3UU7 - chains A and B of the 4 polymer chains in the assembly; structure by X-ray diffraction, 2.20 A resolution.

Chain A:
Name: Estrogen receptor
Source organism: Homo sapiens
Notes: fragment: Ligand binding domain (residues 302-552)
UniProt: P03372 (ESR1_HUMAN); residues 302-552 here = UniProt positions 302-552
Sequence (251 residues; row label = number of the first residue in the row):
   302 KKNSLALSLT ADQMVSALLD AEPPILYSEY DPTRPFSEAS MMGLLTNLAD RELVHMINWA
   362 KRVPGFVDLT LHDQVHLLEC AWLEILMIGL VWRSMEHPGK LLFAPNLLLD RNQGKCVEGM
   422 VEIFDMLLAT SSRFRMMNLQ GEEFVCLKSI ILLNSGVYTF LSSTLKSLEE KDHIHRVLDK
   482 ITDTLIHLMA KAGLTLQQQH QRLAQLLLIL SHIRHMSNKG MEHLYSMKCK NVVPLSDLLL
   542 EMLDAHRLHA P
Unresolved in the structure: 302-305, 462-466, 550-552
Sequence notes: engineered mutation Ser-537 (Tyr in P03372)
Modified positions: Cys-381 (s-hydroxycysteine; CSO); Cys-417 (s-hydroxycysteine; CSO)
Small-molecule neighbours: 4,4'-propane-2,2-diyldiphenol (2OH): Leu-346, Thr-347, Ala-350, Glu-353, Leu-384, Leu-387, Leu-391, Arg-394, Phe-404, Met-421, Ile-424, Phe-425, His-524, Leu-525
What the authors report for this chain:
  - binding site for 4,4'-propane-2,2-diyldiphenol: Glu-353, Arg-394, His-524
  - conformationally variable residues (side-chain flip): His-524, Leu-525
  - mutagenesis - Y537S: increased stability

Chain B:
Name: Estrogen receptor
Source organism: Homo sapiens
Notes: fragment: Ligand binding domain (residues 302-552)
UniProt: P03372 (ESR1_HUMAN); residue numbers follow UniProt; this construct covers 302-552
Sequence (251 residues; each row starts with the number of its first residue):
   302 KKNSLALSLT ADQMVSALLD AEPPILYSEY DPTRPFSEAS MMGLLTNLAD RELVHMINWA
   362 KRVPGFVDLT LHDQVHLLEC AWLEILMIGL VWRSMEHPGK LLFAPNLLLD RNQGKCVEGM
   422 VEIFDMLLAT SSRFRMMNLQ GEEFVCLKSI ILLNSGVYTF LSSTLKSLEE KDHIHRVLDK
   482 ITDTLIHLMA KAGLTLQQQH QRLAQLLLIL SHIRHMSNKG MEHLYSMKCK NVVPLSDLLL
   542 EMLDAHRLHA P
Unresolved in the structure: 302-303, 462-471, 549-552
Sequence notes: engineered mutation Ser-537 (Tyr in P03372)
Modified positions: Cys-381 (s-hydroxycysteine; CSO); Cys-417 (s-hydroxycysteine; CSO); Cys-530 (s-hydroxycysteine; CSO)
Small-molecule neighbours: 4,4'-propane-2,2-diyldiphenol (2OH): Leu-346, Thr-347, Ala-350, Glu-353, Leu-384, Leu-387, Leu-391, Arg-394, Phe-404, Met-421, Ile-424, Gly-521, His-524

How chain A and chain B interact:
Residue-residue contacts - 54 pairs, chain A then chain B:
  Cys-381(A) with His-516(B)
  Ala-430(A) with Tyr-459(B)
  Arg-434(A) with Tyr-459(B); His-476(B), hydrogen bond
  Ile-451(A) with Leu-509(B), hydrophobic
  Asn-455(A) with Leu-509(B); His-513(B), hydrogen bond (backbone-side chain)
  Ser-456(A) with His-513(B)
  Val-458(A) with His-513(B)
  Tyr-459(A) with Ala-430(B); Arg-434(B), hydrogen bond; His-513(B)
  His-476(A) with Arg-434(B)
  Asp-480(A) with Gln-502(B); Gln-506(B)
  Thr-483(A) with His-501(B); Ala-505(B)
  Asp-484(A) with Gln-498(B); His-501(B), salt bridge; Gln-502(B), hydrogen bond
  Ile-487(A) with His-501(B)
  Leu-497(A) with Leu-497(B), hydrophobic
  Gln-498(A) with Asp-484(B), hydrogen bond
  His-501(A) with Thr-483(B); Ile-487(B); His-501(B); Leu-504(B)
  Gln-502(A) with Asp-480(B); Asp-484(B), hydrogen bond
  Leu-504(A) with His-501(B)
  Ala-505(A) with Thr-483(B); Leu-508(B), hydrophobic
  Gln-506(A) with Asp-480(B), hydrogen bond
  Leu-508(A) with Ala-505(B), hydrophobic
  Leu-509(A) with Ile-451(B), hydrophobic; Asn-455(B)
  Leu-511(A) with Leu-509(B), hydrophobic
  Ser-512(A) with Asn-455(B); Arg-515(B), hydrogen bond
  His-513(A) with Asn-455(B), hydrogen bond (side chain-backbone); Ser-456(B), hydrogen bond (side chain-backbone); Tyr-459(B); Arg-515(B), hydrogen bond
  Arg-515(A) with Ser-512(B), hydrogen bond; His-513(B), hydrogen bond; His-516(B)
  His-516(A) with Cys-381(B); Arg-515(B); Asn-519(B), hydrogen bond
  Asn-519(A) with His-516(B), hydrogen bond; Asn-519(B); Lys-520(B)
  Glu-523(A) with Glu-523(B)
  Leu-549(A) with Lys-520(B)
Also at the interface, not in a pair above, chain A (35 interface residues in all): Met-427, Leu-479, Ile-510, Lys-520, His-547
Also at the interface, not in a pair above, chain B (36 interface residues in all): Gly-457, Val-458, Thr-460, Leu-479, Gln-500, Ile-510, Leu-511, His-547

Overview:
35 residues of chain A and 36 residues of chain B are in contact, with 15 hydrogen bonds and 1 salt bridge.
Among the polar pairs are Asp-484(A)/His-501(B), Arg-434(A)/His-476(B) and Asn-455(A)/His-513(B). Ligands of
chain A: 4,4'-propane-2,2-diyldiphenol. The paper reports a binding site for 4,4'-propane-2,2-diyldiphenol at
Glu-353(A), Arg-394(A) and His-524(A); Y537S of chain A increases stability.
Chain A is Estrogen receptor and chain B is Estrogen receptor, both from Homo sapiens; the structure, Crystal
structure of hERa-LBD (Y537S) in complex with bisphenol-A, was determined by X-ray diffraction together with
3UUA, 3UUC and 3UUD from the same study.
